PDB entry 7SS8 | X-ray diffraction, 2.15 A resolution | chain A

== Chain A ==
Molecule: Histone acetyltransferase p300
Source organism: Homo sapiens
Notes: EC 2.3.1.48, 2.3.1.-
UniProtKB: Q09472 (EP300_HUMAN); residue numbers follow UniProt; this construct covers 1048-1517, 1582-1664
Chain sequence (569 residues; each row starts with the number of its first residue; note: 57 numbers in that range are skipped by the numbering (no residue carries them; nothing is unmodelled there)):
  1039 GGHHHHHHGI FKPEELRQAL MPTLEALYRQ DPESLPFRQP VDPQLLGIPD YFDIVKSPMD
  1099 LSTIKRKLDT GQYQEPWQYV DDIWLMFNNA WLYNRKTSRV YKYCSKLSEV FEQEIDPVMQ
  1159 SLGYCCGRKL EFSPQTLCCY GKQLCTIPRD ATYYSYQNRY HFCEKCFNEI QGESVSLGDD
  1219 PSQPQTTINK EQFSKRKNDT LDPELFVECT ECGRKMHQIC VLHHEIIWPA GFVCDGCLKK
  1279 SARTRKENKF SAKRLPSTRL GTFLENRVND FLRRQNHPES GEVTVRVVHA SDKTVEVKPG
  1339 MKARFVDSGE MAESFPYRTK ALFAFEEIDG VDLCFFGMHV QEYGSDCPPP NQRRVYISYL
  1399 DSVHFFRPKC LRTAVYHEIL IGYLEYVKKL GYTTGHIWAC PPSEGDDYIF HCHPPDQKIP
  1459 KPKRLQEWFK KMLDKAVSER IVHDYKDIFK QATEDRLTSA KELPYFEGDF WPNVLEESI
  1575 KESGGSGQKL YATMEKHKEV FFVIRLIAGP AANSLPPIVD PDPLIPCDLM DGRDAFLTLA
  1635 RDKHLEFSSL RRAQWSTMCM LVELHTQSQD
Not modelled in the structure: 1039-1046, 1173-1235, 1495-1496, 1575-1583, 1662-1664
Construct notes: expression tag (1039-1047); engineered mutation Phe1467 (Tyr in Q09472); linker (1577-1581)
Bound ions: Zn2+ site 1: Cys1163, Cys1164, His1255, Cys1258; Zn2+ site 2: Cys1247, Cys1250, Cys1272, Cys1275
Ligand contacts: C0C (1-[1-(4-chlorophenyl)cyclopentane-1-carbonyl]-N-{[3-(methylcarbamoyl)phenyl]methyl}-D-prolinamide): Phe1374, Leu1398, Asp1399, Ser1400, Tyr1414, Leu1418, Pro1440, Asp1444, Asp1445, Tyr1446, His1451, Pro1452, Pro1453, Gln1455, Lys1456, Ile1457, Pro1458, Arg1462, Leu1463, Trp1466
Curated features (UniProtKB/Swiss-Prot):
  - region: Tyr1397 to Asp1399 (Interaction with histone)
  - binding site (acetyl-CoA): Leu1398 to Ser1400, Arg1410, Thr1411, Ile1457, Arg1462, Trp1466
  - modified residue (N6-acetyllysine): Lys1180, Lys1336, Lys1473, Lys1499, Lys1583

== In short ==
Ligands of chain A: compound C0C. Cys1163, Cys1164, His1255 and Cys1258 form the Zn2+ site 1. The Zn2+ site 2
is built by Cys1247, Cys1250, Cys1272 and Cys1275. From UniProt: 8 acetyl-CoA-binding residues.
Chain A is Histone acetyltransferase p300 (Homo sapiens); the structure, Human P300 complexed with a
proline-based inhibitor, was determined by X-ray diffraction (same publication as 7SSK and 7SZQ).
